Entry 7RP3 (X-ray diffraction, 2.00 A resolution); this record covers chains A and H of the 3 polymer chains in the assembly.

== Chain A ==
Name: Isoform 2B of GTPase KRas
Source organism: Homo sapiens
Notes: EC 3.6.5.2
UniProtKB: P01116-2 (RASK-2_HUMAN); numbering as in UniProt (aligned over 2-169)
Amino-acid sequence (171 residues; row label = number of the first residue in the row; numbers below 1 keep their minus sign (Gly-1 is residue -1)):
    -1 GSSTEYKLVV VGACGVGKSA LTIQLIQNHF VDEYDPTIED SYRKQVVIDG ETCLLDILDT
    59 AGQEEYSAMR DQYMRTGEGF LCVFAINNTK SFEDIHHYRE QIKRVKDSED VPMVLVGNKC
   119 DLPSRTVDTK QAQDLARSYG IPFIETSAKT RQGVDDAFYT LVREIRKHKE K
Disordered / not traced: -1 to 0, 168-169
Construct notes: expression tag (-1 to 1); engineered mutation Cys12 (Gly in P01116-2)
Ion coordination: Mg2+: Ser17 (together with GDP)
Small-molecule neighbours:
  - GDP (guanosine-5'-diphosphate): Ala11, Cys12, Gly13, Val14, Gly15, Lys16, Ser17, Ala18, Phe28, Val29, Asp30, Glu31, Tyr32, Asn116, Lys117, Asp119, Leu120, Ser145, Ala146, Lys147
  - MKZ (1-[4-[6-chloranyl-7-(5-methyl-1H-indazol-4-yl)quinazolin-4-yl]piperazin-1-yl]propan-1-one): Val9, Gly10, Cys12, Lys16, Pro34, Thr58, Ala59, Gly60, Gln61, Glu62, Glu63, Tyr64, Arg68, Asp69, Met72, His95, Tyr96, Gln99, Ile100, Arg102, Val103

== Chain H ==
Name: immunoglobulin IgG heavy chain
Source organism: Homo sapiens
Amino-acid sequence (226 residues; row label = number of the first residue in the row; a row labelled like 82A-82C holds insertion residues (82A, then the next letters in order)):
     1 EVQLQESGPG LVKPPGTLSL TCAVSGGSIS SSNWW
   35A S
    36 WVRQPPGKGL EWIGEIYHSG STNYNPSLKS RVTISVDKSK NQFSLKL
82A-82C SSV
    83 TAADTAVYYC ARGSSSWY
100A-100E DLGPF
   101 DYWGQGTLVT VSSASTKGPS VFPLAPSSKS TSGGTAALGC LVKDYFPEPV TVSWNSGALT
   161 SGVHTFPAVL QSSGLYSLSS VVTVPSSSLG TQTYICNVNH KPSNTKVDKK VEPKSCD
Disordered / not traced: 128-133, 187-189, 214-217
Disulfide bonds: Cys22-Cys92, Cys140-Cys196

== Interface between chain A and chain H ==
Contacting residue pairs - 32 pairs, chain A then chain H:
  Lys5(A) - Ser98(H)  hydrogen bond (side chain-backbone)
  Lys5(A) - Trp99(H)  hydrogen bond (side chain-backbone)
  Leu6(A) - Trp99(H)
  Val7(A) - Trp99(H)  hydrophobic
  Gln25(A) - Ser30(H)
  Tyr32(A) - Ser28(H)
  Ile36(A) - Gly26(H)
  Ile36(A) - Gly27(H)
  Asp38(A) - Gly27(H)
  Asp38(A) - Ser28(H)  hydrogen bond (side chain-backbone)
  Asp38(A) - Ser31(H)
  Asp38(A) - Arg94(H)  salt bridge
  Ser39(A) - Ser31(H)
  Ser39(A) - Ser32(H)  hydrogen bond
  Ser39(A) - Trp99(H)
  Tyr40(A) - Ser28(H)
  Tyr40(A) - Ser30(H)
  Tyr40(A) - Ser31(H)
  Tyr40(A) - Ser32(H)  hydrogen bond (backbone-side chain)
  Arg41(A) - Ser32(H)
  Arg41(A) - Ser98(H)
  Asp54(A) - Ser98(H)
  Asp54(A) - Trp99(H)
  Leu56(A) - Trp99(H)
  Met67(A) - Leu100B(H)  hydrophobic
  Gln70(A) - Tyr100(H)  hydrogen bond
  Tyr71(A) - Trp99(H)  hydrogen bond (backbone-side chain)
  Tyr71(A) - Tyr100(H)  hydrophobic
  Tyr71(A) - Leu100B(H)
  Thr74(A) - Trp99(H)
  Thr74(A) - Tyr100(H)
  Gly75(A) - Trp99(H)
Interface residues without a listed pair, chain A (18 interface residues in all): Ile55
Interface residues without a listed pair, chain H (14 interface residues in all): Asn33, Tyr52, Ser97

== Overview ==
The interface between chain A and chain H involves 18 residues on one side and 14 on the other, with 7
hydrogen bonds and 1 salt bridge. Polar contacts include Asp38(A)-Arg94(H), Lys5(A)-Ser98(H) and
Lys5(A)-Trp99(H). Ligands of chain A: compound MKZ and GDP.
Here chain A is Isoform 2B of GTPase KRas and chain H is immunoglobulin IgG heavy chain, both from Homo
sapiens. Entry 7RP3 (Crystal structure of GNE-1952 alkylated KRAS G12C in complex with 2H11 CLAMP) was
determined by X-ray diffraction, deposited together with 7MDP, 7RP2 and 7RP4.
